PDB entry 8RJ5 | X-ray diffraction, 3.02 A resolution | chains D and E of the 5 polymer chains in the assembly

== Chain D ==
Molecule: P1-15 T-cell Receptor Alpha Chain
Source organism: Homo sapiens
Amino-acid sequence (204 residues; row label = number of the first residue in the row; numbering starts at 0):
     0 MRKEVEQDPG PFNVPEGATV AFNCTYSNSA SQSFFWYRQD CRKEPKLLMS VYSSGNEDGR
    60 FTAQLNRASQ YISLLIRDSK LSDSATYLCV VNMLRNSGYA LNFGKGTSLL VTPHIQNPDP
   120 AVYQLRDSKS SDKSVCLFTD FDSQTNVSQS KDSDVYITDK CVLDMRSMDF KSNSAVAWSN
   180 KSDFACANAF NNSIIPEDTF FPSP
Cystine bridges: Cys-23/Cys-88, Cys-135/Cys-185

== Chain E ==
Molecule: P1-15 T-cell Receptor Beta Chain
Source organism: Homo sapiens
Amino-acid sequence (245 residues; row label = number of the first residue in the row):
     1 GSMNAGVTQT PKFQVLKTGQ SMTLQCAQDM NHNSMYWYRQ DPGMGLRLIY YSASEGTTDK
    61 GEVPNGYNVS RLNKREFSLR LESAAPSQTS VYFCASSESG GYEQYFGPGT RLTVTEDLKN
   121 VFPPEVAVFE PSEAEISHTQ KATLVCLATG FYPDHVELSW WVNGKEVHSG VCTDPQPLKE
   181 QPALNDSRYA LSSRLRVSAT FWQDPRNHFR CQVQFYGLSE NDEWTQDRAK PVTQIVSAEA
   241 WGRAD
Cystine bridges: Cys-26/Cys-94, Cys-146/Cys-211

== Chain D / chain E interface ==
Contacting residue pairs - 90 pairs, chain D then chain E:
  Met-0(D) / Met-44(E)  hydrophobic
  Lys-2(D) / Met-44(E)  hydrogen bond (side chain-backbone)
  Ser-32(D) / Gly-101(E)
  Phe-34(D) / Glu-103(E)
  Tyr-36(D) / Glu-103(E)
  Tyr-36(D) / Gln-104(E)  hydrogen bond (side chain-backbone)
  Tyr-36(D) / Phe-106(E)  hydrophobic
  Gln-38(D) / Gln-40(E)  hydrogen bond
  Gln-38(D) / Phe-93(E)
  Cys-40(D) / Gln-176(E)  hydrogen bond
  Arg-41(D) / Arg-111(E)
  Arg-41(D) / Asp-154(E)  salt bridge
  Arg-41(D) / Pro-177(E)
  Lys-42(D) / Phe-93(E)
  Glu-43(D) / Phe-93(E)
  Glu-43(D) / Gly-107(E)
  Glu-43(D) / Pro-108(E)
  Pro-44(D) / Phe-106(E)
  Asn-91(D) / Gly-101(E)  hydrogen bond (side chain-backbone)
  Arg-94(D) / Gly-61(E)
  Arg-94(D) / Glu-62(E)
  Ser-96(D) / Tyr-51(E)
  Tyr-98(D) / Gly-100(E)
  Tyr-98(D) / Gly-101(E)  hydrogen bond (backbone-backbone)
  Leu-100(D) / Tyr-38(E)
  Leu-100(D) / Tyr-102(E)
  Leu-100(D) / Gln-104(E)
  Phe-102(D) / Tyr-38(E)
  Phe-102(D) / Gln-104(E)
  Phe-102(D) / Phe-106(E)  hydrophobic
  Lys-104(D) / Gly-43(E)
  Lys-104(D) / Met-44(E)
  Asp-118(D) / His-138(E)  salt bridge
  Tyr-122(D) / Ser-132(E)
  Tyr-122(D) / Ala-134(E)  hydrophobic
  Tyr-122(D) / Glu-135(E)
  Tyr-122(D) / His-138(E)
  Gln-123(D) / Ser-132(E)  hydrogen bond (backbone-side chain)
  Leu-124(D) / Phe-129(E)  hydrophobic
  Leu-124(D) / Glu-130(E)
  Leu-124(D) / Ser-132(E)
  Leu-124(D) / Thr-143(E)
  Leu-124(D) / Val-145(E)  hydrophobic
  Arg-125(D) / Phe-129(E)
  Arg-125(D) / Glu-130(E)  hydrogen bond (backbone-backbone)
  Arg-125(D) / Pro-131(E)
  Arg-125(D) / Arg-243(E)
  Ser-127(D) / Ala-127(E)
  Ser-127(D) / Val-128(E)
  Ser-127(D) / Phe-129(E)
  Ser-130(D) / Phe-129(E)
  Lys-132(D) / Phe-129(E)
  Lys-132(D) / Thr-149(E)
  Val-134(D) / Phe-129(E)  hydrophobic
  Val-134(D) / Leu-147(E)  hydrophobic
  Leu-136(D) / Thr-143(E)
  Thr-138(D) / Arg-196(E)
  Asp-139(D) / Arg-196(E)  salt bridge
  Tyr-155(D) / Glu-180(E)  hydrogen bond (side chain-backbone)
  Thr-157(D) / Asp-174(E)  hydrogen bond
  Thr-157(D) / Ser-192(E)  hydrogen bond
  Thr-157(D) / Arg-194(E)
  Cys-160(D) / Cys-172(E)  disulfide
  Cys-160(D) / Thr-173(E)
  Cys-160(D) / Arg-194(E)
  Val-161(D) / Cys-172(E)  hydrogen bond (backbone-side chain)
  Leu-162(D) / Gly-170(E)
  Leu-162(D) / Val-171(E)
  Leu-162(D) / Cys-172(E)  hydrophobic
  Leu-162(D) / Arg-194(E)
  Asp-163(D) / Ser-169(E)  hydrogen bond (backbone-side chain)
  Asp-163(D) / Gly-170(E)  hydrogen bond (backbone-backbone)
  Met-164(D) / Ser-169(E)
  Met-164(D) / Arg-196(E)
  Met-164(D) / Val-197(E)  hydrophobic
  Met-164(D) / Ser-198(E)
  Arg-165(D) / Ser-169(E)  hydrogen bond (backbone-side chain)
  Met-167(D) / Ser-198(E)
  Phe-169(D) / Lys-141(E)
  Ser-171(D) / Arg-196(E)  hydrogen bond
  Ser-173(D) / Arg-194(E)  hydrogen bond (backbone-side chain)
  Ala-174(D) / Arg-194(E)
  Val-175(D) / Val-145(E)  hydrophobic
  Val-175(D) / Arg-194(E)
  Trp-177(D) / Leu-147(E)  hydrophobic
  Trp-177(D) / Ser-192(E)
  Phe-199(D) / His-138(E)
  Pro-201(D) / Ala-134(E)  hydrophobic
  Pro-203(D) / Ser-132(E)
  Pro-203(D) / Ala-134(E)  hydrophobic
Interface residues without a listed pair, chain D (55 interface residues in all): Leu-46, Leu-87, Asp-126, Lys-128, Ile-156, Asp-158, Ser-166
Interface residues without a listed pair, chain E (57 interface residues in all): Leu-46, Leu-48, Lys-60, Tyr-105, Thr-139, His-168, Pro-175, Leu-178, Gln-181, Ala-190
Cross-chain cystine bridges: Cys-160(D)/Cys-172(E)

== Overview ==
55 residues of chain D face 57 of chain E across their interface; the contacts include 1 disulfide bond, 17
hydrogen bonds and 3 salt bridges. Polar contacts include Arg-41(D)/Asp-154(E), Asp-118(D)/His-138(E) and
Asp-139(D)/Arg-196(E).
Here chain D is P1-15 T-cell Receptor Alpha Chain and chain E is P1-15 T-cell Receptor Beta Chain, both from
Homo sapiens. Entry 8RJ5 (P1-15 T-cell Receptor bound to HLA A*2402-NF9 pMHC complex) was determined by X-ray
diffraction.
